6J6G - chains I and E of the 41 polymer chains in the assembly; structure by electron microscopy, 3.20 A resolution.

[Chain I]
Molecule: Pre-mRNA-splicing factor SYF2
From: Saccharomyces cerevisiae (strain ATCC 204508 / S288c)
UniProtKB: P53277 (SYF2_YEAST); residues 1-215 here = UniProt positions 1-215
Chain sequence (215 residues; each row starts with the number of its first residue):
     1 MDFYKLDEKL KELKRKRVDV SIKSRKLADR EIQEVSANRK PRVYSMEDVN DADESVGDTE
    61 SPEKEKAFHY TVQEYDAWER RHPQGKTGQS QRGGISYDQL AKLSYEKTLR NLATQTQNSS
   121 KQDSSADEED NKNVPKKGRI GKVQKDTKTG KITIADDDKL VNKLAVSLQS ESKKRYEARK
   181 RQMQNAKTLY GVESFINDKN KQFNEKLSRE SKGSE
Not modelled in the structure: 1-91, 124-141, 212-215

[Chain E]
Molecule: U6 snRNA
From: Saccharomyces cerevisiae S288c
Sequence (112 nucleotides; each row starts with the number of its first residue):
     1 GUUCGCGAAG UAACCCUUCG UGGACAUUUG GUCAAUUUGA AACAAUACAG AGAUGAUCAG
    61 CAGUUCCCCU GCAUAAGGAU GAACCGUUUU ACAAAGAGAU UUAUUUCGUU UU
Not modelled in the structure: 104-112
Bound ions: Mg2+ site 1: C61, G77; Mg2+ site 2: G78, U80; Mg2+ site 3 near U80 (its only coordinating residue here); Mg2+ site 4 near G81 (its only coordinating residue here)
Reported in the primary citation:
  - Mg2+ coordination: G78, U80

[Chain I / chain E interface]
Pairs across the interface - 21 pairs, chain I then chain E:
  Tyr-97(I) / A91(E)  base contact
  Leu-100(I) / A91(E)  sugar contact
  Leu-100(I) / C92(E)  sugar contact
  Leu-100(I) / A93(E)  sugar contact
  Leu-103(I) / A93(E)  sugar contact
  Ser-104(I) / C92(E)  hydrogen bond to the phosphate
  Ser-104(I) / A93(E)  sugar contact
  Lys-107(I) / A93(E)  phosphate contact
  Lys-107(I) / A94(E)  phosphate contact
  Arg-110(I) / A94(E)  salt bridge to the phosphate
  Lys-121(I) / U102(E)  sugar contact
  Lys-121(I) / A103(E)  sugar contact
  Ser-172(I) / U90(E)  hydrogen bond to the base
  Arg-175(I) / U90(E)  hydrogen bond to the base
  Arg-175(I) / C92(E)  sugar contact
  Arg-175(I) / A93(E)  salt bridge to the phosphate
  Tyr-176(I) / U89(E)  base contact
  Arg-179(I) / U89(E)  base contact
  Lys-180(I) / U89(E)  base contact
  Met-183(I) / U89(E)  base contact
  Lys-199(I) / U88(E)  base contact
Also at the interface, not in a pair above, chain I (15 interface residues in all): Glu-171

[In short]
15 residues of chain I and 9 residues of chain E are in contact; the contacts include 3 hydrogen bonds and 2
salt bridges. Polar pairs include Ser-172(I)/U90(E), Arg-175(I)/U90(E) and Ser-104(I)/C92(E). C61(E) and
G77(E) coordinate Mg2+ site 1. G78(E) and U80(E) form the Mg2+ site 2. From the paper: Mg2+ coordination by
G78(E) and U80(E).
Here chain I is Pre-mRNA-splicing factor SYF2 (Saccharomyces cerevisiae (strain ATCC 204508 / S288c)) and
chain E is U6 snRNA (Saccharomyces cerevisiae S288c). Entry 6J6G (Cryo-EM structure of the yeast B*-a2 complex
at an average resolution of 3.2 angstrom) was determined by electron microscopy, deposited together with 6J6H,
6J6N and 6J6Q.
